PDB entry 9G8D | X-ray diffraction, 2.06 A resolution | chains A and B

[Chain A]
Name: histidine kinase
From: Agrobacterium fabrum str. C58
Notes: EC 2.7.13.3; engineered mutation(s): F192oCNF
UniProtKB: A9CI81 (A9CI81_AGRFC); residues 1-501 here = UniProt positions 1-501
Sequence (507 residues; numbered 1 to 507; the number before each row is that of its first residue):
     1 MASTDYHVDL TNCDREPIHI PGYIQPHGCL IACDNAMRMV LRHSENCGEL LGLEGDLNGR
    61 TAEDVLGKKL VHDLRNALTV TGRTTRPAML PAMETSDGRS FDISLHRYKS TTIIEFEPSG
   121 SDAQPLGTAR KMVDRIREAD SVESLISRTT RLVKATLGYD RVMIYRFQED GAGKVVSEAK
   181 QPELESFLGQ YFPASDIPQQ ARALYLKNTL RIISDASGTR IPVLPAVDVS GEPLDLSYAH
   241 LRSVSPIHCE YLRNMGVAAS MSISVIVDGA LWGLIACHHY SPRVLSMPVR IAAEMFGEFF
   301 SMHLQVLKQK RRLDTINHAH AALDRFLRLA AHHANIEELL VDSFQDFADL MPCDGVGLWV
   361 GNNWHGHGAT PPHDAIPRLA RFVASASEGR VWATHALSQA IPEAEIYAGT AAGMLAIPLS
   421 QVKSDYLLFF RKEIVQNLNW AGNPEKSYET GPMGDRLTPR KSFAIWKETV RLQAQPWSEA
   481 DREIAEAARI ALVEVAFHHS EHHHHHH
Unresolved in the structure: 1-6, 82-84, 96, 121-124, 504-507
Covalent attachments: biliverdin, bound form at Pfr state (EL5) linked to Cys13
Modified / non-standard residues: Lys154, Lys174, Lys180, Lys207, Lys310, Lys432, Lys446, Lys461, Lys467 (N-methyl-lysine; MLZ); Phe192 (2-cyano-L-phenylalanine; 9IJ)
Sequence notes: expression tag (502-507)
Ligand contacts: biliverdin, bound form at Pfr state (EL5; 3-[(2Z)-2-({3-(2-carboxyethyl)-5-[(E)-(4-ethenyl-3-methyl-5-oxo-1,5-dihydro-2H-pyrrol-2-ylidene)methyl]-4-methyl-1H-pyrrol-2-yl}methylidene)-5-{(Z)-[(3E,4S)-3-ethylidene-4-methyl-5-oxopyrrolidin-2-ylidene]methyl}-4-methyl-2H-pyrrol-3-yl]propanoic acid): Leu10, Asp14, Ile18, Tyr165, Phe187, Gln190, Phe192, Ser195, Asp196, Ile197, Pro198, Ala201, Tyr205, Arg211, Ile213, Arg242, Val244, Ser245, Ile247, His248, Tyr251, Met255, Ser260, Leu274, Ala276, His278, Arg456, Leu457, Pro459, Ser462

[Chain B]
Name: histidine kinase
From: Agrobacterium fabrum str. C58
Notes: EC 2.7.13.3
UniProtKB: A9CI81 (A9CI81_AGRFC); numbering as in UniProt (aligned over 1-501)
Sequence (507 residues; numbered 1 to 507; the number before each row is that of its first residue):
     1 MASTDYHVDL TNCDREPIHI PGYIQPHGCL IACDNAMRMV LRHSENCGEL LGLEGDLNGR
    61 TAEDVLGKKL VHDLRNALTV TGRTTRPAML PAMETSDGRS FDISLHRYKS TTIIEFEPSG
   121 SDAQPLGTAR KMVDRIREAD SVESLISRTT RLVKATLGYD RVMIYRFQED GAGKVVSEAK
   181 QPELESFLGQ YFPASDIPQQ ARALYLKNTL RIISDASGTR IPVLPAVDVS GEPLDLSYAH
   241 LRSVSPIHCE YLRNMGVAAS MSISVIVDGA LWGLIACHHY SPRVLSMPVR IAAEMFGEFF
   301 SMHLQVLKQK RRLDTINHAH AALDRFLRLA AHHANIEELL VDSFQDFADL MPCDGVGLWV
   361 GNNWHGHGAT PPHDAIPRLA RFVASASEGR VWATHALSQA IPEAEIYAGT AAGMLAIPLS
   421 QVKSDYLLFF RKEIVQNLNW AGNPEKSYET GPMGDRLTPR KSFAIWKETV RLQAQPWSEA
   481 DREIAEAARI ALVEVAFHHS EHHHHHH
Unresolved in the structure: 1-5, 81-85, 229, 504-507
Covalent attachments: biliverdin, bound form at Pfr state (EL5) linked to Cys13
Modified / non-standard residues: Lys154, Lys174, Lys180, Lys207, Lys310, Lys432, Lys446, Lys467 (N-methyl-lysine; MLZ); Phe192 (2-cyano-L-phenylalanine; 9IJ)
Sequence notes: expression tag (502-507)
Ligand contacts: biliverdin, bound form at Pfr state (EL5; 3-[(2Z)-2-({3-(2-carboxyethyl)-5-[(E)-(4-ethenyl-3-methyl-5-oxo-1,5-dihydro-2H-pyrrol-2-ylidene)methyl]-4-methyl-1H-pyrrol-2-yl}methylidene)-5-{(Z)-[(3E,4S)-3-ethylidene-4-methyl-5-oxopyrrolidin-2-ylidene]methyl}-4-methyl-2H-pyrrol-3-yl]propanoic acid): Leu10, Asp14, Ile18, Tyr165, Phe187, Gln190, Phe192, Ser195, Asp196, Ile197, Pro198, Ala201, Tyr205, Arg211, Ile213, Arg242, Val244, Ser245, Ile247, His248, Tyr251, Met255, Ser260, Leu274, Ala276, His278, Arg456, Leu457, Pro459, Ser462

[Interface between chain A and chain B]
Contacting residue pairs (26):
  Asp324(A) - Arg390(B)  salt bridge
  Leu327(A) - Arg390(B)
  Arg390(A) - Asp324(B)  salt bridge
  Arg390(A) - Leu327(B)
  Ser420(A) - Glu501(B)  hydrogen bond
  Gln421(A) - His498(B)  hydrogen bond
  Gln421(A) - Glu501(B)  hydrogen bond (backbone-side chain)
  Gln421(A) - His502(B)  hydrogen bond
  Val422(A) - Glu501(B)
  Arg489(A) - Glu494(B)  salt bridge
  Ile490(A) - Ile490(B)  hydrophobic
  Ile490(A) - Glu494(B)
  Val493(A) - Phe497(B)  hydrophobic
  Glu494(A) - Arg489(B)  salt bridge
  Glu494(A) - Ile490(B)
  Glu494(A) - Val493(B)
  Ala496(A) - Phe497(B)  hydrophobic
  Phe497(A) - Val493(B)  hydrophobic
  Phe497(A) - Ala496(B)  hydrophobic
  Phe497(A) - Phe497(B)  hydrophobic
  His498(A) - Gln421(B)  hydrogen bond
  Glu501(A) - Ser420(B)
  Glu501(A) - Gln421(B)  hydrogen bond (side chain-backbone)
  Glu501(A) - Val422(B)
  His502(A) - Gln421(B)  hydrogen bond
  His502(A) - Val422(B)

[Summary]
The chain A/chain B interface involves 15 residues from each chain; the contacts include 7 hydrogen bonds and
4 salt bridges. Polar contacts include Asp324(A)-Arg390(B), Arg390(A)-Asp324(B) and Arg489(A)-Glu494(B).
Covalently linked biliverdin, bound form at Pfr state: at Cys13(A).
Here chain A is histidine kinase and chain B is histidine kinase, both from Agrobacterium fabrum str. C58.
Entry 9G8D (Crystal structure of the photosensory core module (PCM) of a cyano-phenylalanine mutant oCNF192 of
the bathy ...) was determined by X-ray diffraction (same publication as 9G8C).
